PDB entry 8UX1 | electron microscopy, 2.50 A resolution | chains H and I of the 12 polymer chains in the assembly

== Chain H ==
Name: Histone H2B
From: Drosophila melanogaster
Reference sequence: P02283 (H2B_DROME); residues 1-122 here correspond to UniProt positions 2-123 (UniProt number = residue number + 1)
Chain sequence (125 residues; each row starts with the number of its first residue; numbers below 1 keep their minus sign (Gly-2 is residue -2)):
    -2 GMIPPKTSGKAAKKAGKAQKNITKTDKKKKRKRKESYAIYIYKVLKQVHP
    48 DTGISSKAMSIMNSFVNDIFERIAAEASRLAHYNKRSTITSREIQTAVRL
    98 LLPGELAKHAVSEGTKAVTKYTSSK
Unresolved in the structure: -2 to 25
Sequence notes: expression tag (-2); insertion (0)
Curated features (UniProtKB/Swiss-Prot):
  - modified residue: Pro1 (N-methylproline), Lys43 (N6-succinyllysine), Lys113 (N6-succinyllysine), Lys117 (N6-succinyllysine)
  - glycosylation: Ser109 (O-linked (GlcNAc) serine)
  - cross-link: Lys117 (Glycyl lysine isopeptide (Lys-Gly) (interchain with G-Cter in ubiquitin))

== Chain I ==
Molecule: 153-bp Widom 601 DNA forward strand
Sequence (153 nucleotides; each row starts with the number of its first residue; numbers below 1 keep their minus sign (DA-76 is residue -76)):
   -76 ATCACAGGATGTATATATCTGACACGTGCCTGGAGACTAGGGAGTAATCC
   -26 CCTTGGCGGTTAAAACGCGGGGGACAGCGCGTACGTGCGTTTAAGCGGTG
    24 CTAGAGCTGTCTACGACCAATTGAGCGGCCTCGGCACCGGGATTCTCCAG
    74 GAT
Unresolved in the structure: -76 to -72, 74-76

== Interface between chain H and chain I ==
Pairs across the interface (14; chain H residue first):
  Lys27(H) with DG50(I), base contact; DG51(I), phosphate contact
  Arg28(H) with DG50(I), phosphate contact; DG51(I), hydrogen bond to the phosphate
  Lys29(H) with DG50(I), phosphate contact
  Arg30(H) with DG48(I), base contact; DC49(I), phosphate contact
  Lys31(H) with DC49(I), hydrogen bond to the phosphate; DG50(I), hydrogen bond to the phosphate
  Glu32(H) with DC49(I), phosphate contact
  Ser33(H) with DC49(I), hydrogen bond to the phosphate
  Ile36(H) with DG48(I), phosphate contact; DC49(I), phosphate contact
  Tyr37(H) with DG48(I), hydrogen bond to the phosphate
Also at the interface, not in a pair above, chain H (10 interface residues in all): Lys40

== Summary ==
The interface between chain H and chain I involves 10 residues on one side and 4 on the other, with 5 hydrogen
bonds. Polar pairs include Arg28(H)-DG51(I), Lys31(H)-DC49(I) and Lys31(H)-DG50(I).
Here chain H is Histone H2B (Drosophila melanogaster) and chain I is 153-bp Widom 601 DNA forward strand.
Entry 8UX1 (Cryo-EM structure of Ran bound to RCC1 and the nucleosome core particle) was determined by
electron microscopy.
